PDB entry 5LMT | electron microscopy, 4.15 A resolution (low resolution: residue-level contacts below are approximate; hydrogen-bond / salt-bridge calls are withheld) | chains A and H of the 25 polymer chains in the assembly

== Chain A ==
Molecule: 16S ribosomal RNA
Organism: Thermus thermophilus HB8
Sequence (1522 nucleotides; numbered 0 to 1544 plus 21 insertion-coded residues; 44 numbers in that range are skipped by the numbering (no residue carries them; nothing is unmodelled there); the number before each row is that of its first residue; a row labelled like 189A-189L holds insertion residues (189A, then the next letters in order); numbering starts at 0):
     0 UUUGUUGGAGAGUUUGAUCCUGGCUCAGGGUGAACGCUGGCGGCGUGCCU
    50 AAGACAUGCAAGUCGUGCGGGCCG
    76 CGGGGUUUU
    88 ACUCCG
    96 UGGUCAGCGGCGGACGGGUGAGUAACGCGUGGGU
  129A G
   130 ACCUACCCGGAAGAGGGGGACAACCCGGGGAAACUCGGGCUAAUCCCCCA
   180 UGUGGACCCG
189A-189L CCCCUUGGGGUG
   190 UGUCCAAAGGGCUUU
   216 GCCCGCUUCCGGAUGGGCCCGCGUCCCAUCAGCUAGUUGGUGGGGUAAUG
   266 GCCCACCAAGGCGACGACGGGUAGCCGGUCUGAGAGGAUGGCCGGCCACA
   316 GGGGCACUGAGACACGGGCCCCACUCCUACGGGAGGCAGCAGUUAGGAAU
   366 CUUCCGCAAUGGGCGCAAGCCUGACGGAGCGACGCCGCUUGGAGGAAGAA
   416 GCCCUUCGGGGUGUAAACUCCUGA
   441 ACCCGGGACGAAACCCCC
   460 GA
   470 CGAGGGGA
   479 CUGACGGUACCGGGGUAA
   498 UAGCGCCGGCCAACUCCGUGCCAGCAGCCGCGGUAAUACGGAGGGCGCGA
   548 GCGUUACCCGGAUUCACUGGGCGUAAAGGGCGUGUAGGCGGCCUGGGGCG
   598 UCCCAUGUGAAAGACCACGGCUCAACCGUGGGGGAGCGUGGGAUACGCUC
   648 AGGCUAGACGGUGGGAGAGGGUGGUGGAAUUCCCGGAGUAGCGGUGAAAU
   698 GCGCAGAUACCGGGAGGAACGCCGAUGGCGAAGGCAGCCACCUGGUCCAC
   748 CCGUGACGCUGAGGCGCGAAAGCGUGGGGAGCAAACCGGAUUAGAUACCC
   798 GGGUAGUCCACGCCCUAAACGAUGCGCGCUAGGUCUCUGGGUCU
   848 CCUGGGGGCCGAAGCUAACGCGUUAAGCGCGCCGCCUGGGGAGUACGGCC
   898 GCAAGGCUGAAACUCAAAGGAAUUGACGGGGGCCCGCACAAGCGGUGGAG
   948 CAUGUGGUUUAAUUCGAAGCAACGCGAAGAACCUUACCAGGCCUUGACAU
   998 GCUA
 1001A G
  1002 GGAACCCGGGUGAAAGCCUGGGGUGCCCC
1030A-1030D GCGA
  1031 GGGGAGCCCUAGCACAGGUGCUGCAUGGCCGUCGUCAGCUCGUGCCGUGA
  1081 GGUGUUGGGUUAAGUCCCGCAACGAGCGCAACCCCCGCCGUUAGUUGCCA
  1131 GCGGUUCGGCCGGGCACUCUAACGGGACUGCCCGCG
  1168 AAAGCGGGAGGAAGGAGGGGACGACGUCUGGUCAGCAUGGCCCUUACGGC
  1218 CUGGGCGACACACGUGCUACAAUGCCCACUACAAAGCGAUGCCACCCGGC
  1268 AACGGGGAGCUAAUCGCAAAAAGGUGGGCCCAGUUCGGAUUGGGGUCUGC
  1318 AACCCGACCCCAUGAAGCCGGAAUCGCUAGUAAUCGCGGAUCAGCC
 1363A A
  1364 UGCCGCGGUGAAUACGUUCCCGGGCCUUGUACACACCGCCCGUCACGCCA
  1414 UGGGAGCGGGCUCUACCCGAAGUCGCCGG
1442A-1442B GA
  1443 GCCUA
  1452 C
  1456 GGGCAGGCGCCGAGGGUAGGGCCCGUGACUGGGGCGAAGUCGUAACAAGG
  1506 UAGCUGUACCGGAAGGUGCGGCUGGAUCACCUCCUUUCU
Unresolved in the structure: 0-4, 1543-1544
Bound ions: Mg2+ site 1: U13, C526, G527; Mg2+ site 2 near G21 (its only coordinating residue here); Mg2+ site 3: C48, G115; Mg2+ site 4 near A53 (its only coordinating residue here); Mg2+ site 5: A59, U387; Mg2+ site 6: A109, G331; Mg2+ site 7: A116, G117, G289; Mg2+ site 8 near A119 (its only coordinating residue here); Mg2+ site 9: U252, G266, C267; Mg2+ site 10 near G299 (its only coordinating residue here); Mg2+ site 11 near A315 (its only coordinating residue here); Mg2+ site 12 near G324 (its only coordinating residue here); 32 more Mg2+ sites not listed

== Chain H ==
Name: 30S ribosomal protein S8
Organism: Thermus thermophilus HB8
Reference sequence: Q5SHQ2 (RS8_THET8); residue numbers follow UniProt; this construct covers 1-138
Amino-acid sequence (138 residues; row label = number of the first residue in the row):
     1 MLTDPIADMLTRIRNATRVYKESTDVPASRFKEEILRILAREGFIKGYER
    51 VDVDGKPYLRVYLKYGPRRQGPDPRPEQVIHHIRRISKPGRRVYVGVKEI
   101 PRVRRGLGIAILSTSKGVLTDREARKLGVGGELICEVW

== Chain A / chain H interface ==
Residue-residue contacts (75):
  C564(A) with Arg91(H)
  C586(A) with Thr3(H); Pro89(H); Gly90(H)
  G587(A) with Met1(H); Thr3(H); Pro89(H); Arg92(H)
  G588(A) with Pro5(H)
  C589(A) with Pro5(H); Ala28(H); Ser29(H)
  C590(A) with Ser29(H); Arg30(H)
  U591(A) with Arg30(H)
  G597(A) with Tyr94(H)
  U598(A) with Tyr94(H); Gly131(H)
  C599(A) with Val95(H); Gly96(H); Val97(H); Val129(H); Gly130(H); Gly131(H)
  C600(A) with Gly96(H); Val97(H); Gly128(H); Gly130(H)
  G631(A) with Lys98(H)
  A632(A) with Lys98(H)
  A640(A) with Ser115(H)
  U641(A) with Ser115(H)
  A642(A) with Phe31(H); Ser113(H); Thr114(H); Ser115(H); Gly117(H); Val118(H)
  C643(A) with Phe31(H); Arg92(H); Ser113(H); Glu132(H)
  U652(A) with Lys56(H)
  A653(A) with Lys56(H); Pro57(H)
  A753(A) with Met1(H)
  G823(A) with Met1(H)
  C824(A) with Met1(H); Leu2(H)
  G825(A) with Leu2(H); Asp8(H); Thr11(H); Arg12(H)
  C826(A) with Arg12(H); Asn15(H)
  U827(A) with Asn15(H); Val19(H); Lys21(H)
  A860(A) with Arg18(H); Arg75(H)
  G861(A) with Arg75(H)
  G874(A) with Asn15(H)
  C875(A) with Thr11(H); Arg14(H); Asn15(H)
  G876(A) with Thr11(H); Arg14(H)
  C877(A) with Thr3(H); Asp4(H); Lys88(H); Pro89(H)
  G878(A) with Thr3(H); Lys88(H); Pro89(H)
  C879(A) with Gly90(H)
Interface residues without a listed pair, chain A (39 interface residues in all): C601, G644, G654, G755, A828, A859
Interface residues without a listed pair, chain H (43 interface residues in all): Ala7, Lys32, Lys116

== Summary ==
The interface between chain A and chain H involves 39 residues on one side and 43 on the other. U13(A),
C526(A) and G527(A) form the Mg2+ site 1. C48(A) and G115(A) coordinate Mg2+ site 3.
Here chain A is 16S ribosomal RNA and chain H is 30S ribosomal protein S8, both from Thermus thermophilus HB8.
Entry 5LMT (Structure of bacterial 30S-IF1-IF3-mRNA-tRNA translation pre-initiation complex(state-3)) was
determined by electron microscopy, deposited together with 5LMN, 5LMO, 5LMP, 5LMQ, 5LMR, 5LMS, 5LMU and 5LMV.
